Entry 6F9I (X-ray diffraction, 3.99 A resolution); this record covers chains A and B of the 4 polymer chains in the assembly.

[Chain A (and B)]
Name: Kinesin light chain 2
Source organism: Mus musculus
Notes: chain B of this document is another copy of the same molecule, construct and numbering; everything in this record applies to it too
UniProt: Q91YS4 (Q91YS4_MOUSE); residues 191-481 here = UniProt positions 191-481
Sequence (293 residues; each row starts with the number of its first residue):
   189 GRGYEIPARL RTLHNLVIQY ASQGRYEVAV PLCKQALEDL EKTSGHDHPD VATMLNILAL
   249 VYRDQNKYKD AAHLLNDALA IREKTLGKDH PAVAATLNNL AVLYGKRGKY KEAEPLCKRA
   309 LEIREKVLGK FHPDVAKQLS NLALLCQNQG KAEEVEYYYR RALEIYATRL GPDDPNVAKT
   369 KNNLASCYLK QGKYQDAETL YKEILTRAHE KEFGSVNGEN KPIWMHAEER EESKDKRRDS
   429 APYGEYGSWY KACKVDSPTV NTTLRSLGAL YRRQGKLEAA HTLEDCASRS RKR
Not modelled in the structure: 189-195, 422-443, 479-481 (chain B: 189-194, 422-442, 480-481)
Construct notes: expression tag (189-190); conflict Arg481 (Gln in Q91YS4)

[Chain A / chain B interface]
Pairs across the interface - 12 pairs, chain A then chain B:
  Thr200(A) with Thr200(B), hydrogen bond
  Leu201(A) with Leu204(B), hydrophobic
  Tyr208(A) with Pro219(B), hydrogen bond (side chain-backbone); Leu220(B), hydrogen bond (side chain-backbone); Gln223(B), hydrogen bond
  Gln211(A) with Gln223(B), hydrogen bond
  Arg213(A) with Gln223(B)
  Pro219(A) with Tyr208(B); Arg213(B)
  Leu220(A) with Tyr208(B)
  Gln223(A) with Tyr208(B), hydrogen bond; Gln211(B), hydrogen bond
Other interface residues (no listed pair), chain A (11 interface residues in all): Leu204, Gln207, Val216
Other interface residues (no listed pair), chain B (12 interface residues in all): Ala196, Arg197, Leu201, Val216

[Summary]
Chain A and chain B form an interface of 11 and 12 residues respectively, with 7 hydrogen bonds. Polar
contacts include Thr200(A)-Thr200(B), Tyr208(A)-Pro219(B) and Tyr208(A)-Leu220(B).
Chain A and chain B are both Kinesin light chain 2 (Mus musculus); the structure, Crystal structure of KLC2
bound to the second tryptophan-acidic motif peptide from calsyntenin-1, was determined by X-ray diffraction
together with 6EJN from the same study.
